PDB entry 4ZZ9 | X-ray diffraction, 1.81 A resolution | chains A and B

[Chain A (and B)]
Name: Triosephosphate isomerase
From: Plasmodium falciparum
Notes: EC 5.3.1.1; chain B of this document is another copy of the same molecule, construct and numbering; everything in this record applies to it too
UniProtKB: Q07412 (TPIS_PLAFA); residue numbers follow UniProt; this construct covers 1-248
Chain sequence (248 residues; row label = number of the first residue in the row):
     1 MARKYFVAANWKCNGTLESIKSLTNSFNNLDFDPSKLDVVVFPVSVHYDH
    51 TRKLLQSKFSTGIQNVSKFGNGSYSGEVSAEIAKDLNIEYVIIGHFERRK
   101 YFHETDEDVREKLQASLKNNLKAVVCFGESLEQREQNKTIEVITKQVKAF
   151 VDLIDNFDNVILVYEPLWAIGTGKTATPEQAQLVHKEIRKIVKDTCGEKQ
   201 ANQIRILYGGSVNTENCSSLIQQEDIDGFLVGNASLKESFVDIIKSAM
Disordered / not traced: 1-2, 172-174 (chain B: 1)
Construct notes: engineered mutation S75 (Thr in Q07412), V163 (Ala in Q07412)
Curated features (UniProtKB/Swiss-Prot):
  - active site: H95 (Electrophile), E165 (Proton acceptor)
  - binding site (D-glyceraldehyde 3-phosphate): N10, K12, G171, L230, G232, N233
  - mutagenesis: S73 (S73A: 3-fold decrease in substrate affinity; when associated with S-96), F96 (F96A: 2-fold decrease in substrate affinity; F96H: 6.7-fold decrease in substrate affinity; F96S: 5.5-fold decrease in substrate affinity. 3-fold decrease in substrate affinity ...), L167 (L167V: 3-fold decrease in substrate affinity; when associated with S-96)
Ion coordination: Na+: Y5, I221, Q223, I226

[Chain A / chain B interface]
Residue-residue contacts (77; chain A residue first):
  N10(A) - S75(B)  hydrogen bond
  K12(A) - G72(B)
  K12(A) - S73(B)
  K12(A) - S75(B)
  C13(A) - G70(B)
  C13(A) - N71(B)
  C13(A) - G72(B)  hydrogen bond (backbone-backbone)
  C13(A) - Y74(B)
  C13(A) - E77(B)  hydrogen bond (side chain-backbone)
  C13(A) - S79(B)  hydrogen bond (side chain-backbone)
  C13(A) - I82(B)
  N14(A) - G72(B)  hydrogen bond (side chain-backbone)
  N14(A) - I82(B)
  G15(A) - I82(B)
  T16(A) - D85(B)
  L17(A) - D85(B)  hydrogen bond (backbone-side chain)
  L17(A) - L86(B)  hydrophobic
  V44(A) - E77(B)
  V44(A) - V78(B)  hydrophobic
  V44(A) - I82(B)  hydrophobic
  S45(A) - S45(B)
  S45(A) - V46(B)
  S45(A) - V78(B)
  V46(A) - S45(B)
  V46(A) - V78(B)  hydrophobic
  V46(A) - I82(B)  hydrophobic
  V46(A) - L86(B)  hydrophobic
  H47(A) - I82(B)
  H47(A) - L86(B)
  Q64(A) - S75(B)
  Q64(A) - G76(B)  hydrogen bond (side chain-backbone)
  F69(A) - Y101(B)  hydrophobic
  F69(A) - F102(B)  hydrophobic
  N71(A) - C13(B)
  G72(A) - K12(B)
  G72(A) - C13(B)  hydrogen bond (backbone-backbone)
  G72(A) - N14(B)  hydrogen bond (backbone-side chain)
  S73(A) - K12(B)
  S73(A) - E97(B)
  S73(A) - Y101(B)
  Y74(A) - C13(B)
  Y74(A) - E97(B)
  Y74(A) - Y101(B)  hydrophobic
  S75(A) - N10(B)  hydrogen bond
  S75(A) - K12(B)
  S75(A) - Q64(B)
  S75(A) - H95(B)  hydrogen bond
  S75(A) - E97(B)  hydrogen bond
  S75(A) - R98(B)  hydrogen bond (backbone-side chain)
  G76(A) - Q64(B)  hydrogen bond (backbone-side chain)
  G76(A) - R98(B)
  E77(A) - C13(B)  hydrogen bond (backbone-side chain)
  E77(A) - V44(B)
  E77(A) - R98(B)  salt bridge
  E77(A) - F102(B)
  V78(A) - V44(B)  hydrophobic
  V78(A) - S45(B)
  S79(A) - C13(B)  hydrogen bond (backbone-side chain)
  I82(A) - G15(B)
  I82(A) - V44(B)  hydrophobic
  I82(A) - V46(B)  hydrophobic
  I82(A) - H47(B)
  D85(A) - T16(B)
  D85(A) - L17(B)  hydrogen bond (side chain-backbone)
  H95(A) - S75(B)
  E97(A) - S73(B)
  E97(A) - Y74(B)
  E97(A) - S75(B)  hydrogen bond (side chain-backbone)
  R98(A) - S75(B)  hydrogen bond (side chain-backbone)
  R98(A) - G76(B)
  R98(A) - E77(B)  salt bridge
  Y101(A) - F69(B)  hydrophobic
  Y101(A) - S73(B)
  Y101(A) - Y74(B)  hydrophobic
  F102(A) - F69(B)  hydrophobic
  F102(A) - E77(B)
  H103(A) - H103(B)
Other interface residues (no listed pair), chain A (36 interface residues in all): D49, H50, N65, G70, L86, N233
Other interface residues (no listed pair), chain B (36 interface residues in all): D49, I63, N65, I88

[In short]
Chain A and chain B each contribute 36 residues to their interface; the contacts include 19 hydrogen bonds and
2 salt bridges. Among the polar pairs are E77(A)-R98(B), N10(A)-S75(B) and C13(A)-E77(B).
Chain A and chain B are both Triosephosphate isomerase (Plasmodium falciparum); the structure, Crystal
structure of T75S mutant of Triosephosphate isomerase from Plasmodium falciparum, was determined by X-ray
diffraction together with 5BMW, 5BMX, 5BNK and 5BRB from the same study.
